PDB entry 1ONY | X-ray diffraction, 2.15 A resolution | chain A

[Chain A]
Name: Protein-tyrosine phosphatase, non-receptor type 1
From: Homo sapiens
Notes: EC 3.1.3.48; fragment: PTP1B Catalytic domain
UniProt: P18031 (PTN1_HUMAN); numbering as in UniProt (aligned over 1-321)
Sequence (321 residues; numbered 1 to 321; the number before each row is that of its first residue):
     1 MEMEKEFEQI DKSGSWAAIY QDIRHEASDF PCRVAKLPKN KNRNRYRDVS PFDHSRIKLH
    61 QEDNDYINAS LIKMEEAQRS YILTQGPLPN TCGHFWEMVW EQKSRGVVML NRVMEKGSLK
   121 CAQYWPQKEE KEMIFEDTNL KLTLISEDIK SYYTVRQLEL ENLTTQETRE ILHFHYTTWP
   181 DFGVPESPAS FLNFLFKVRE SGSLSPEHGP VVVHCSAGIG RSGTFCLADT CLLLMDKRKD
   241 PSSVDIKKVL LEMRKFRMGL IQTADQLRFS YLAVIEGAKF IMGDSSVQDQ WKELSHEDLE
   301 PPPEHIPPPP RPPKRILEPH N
Not modelled in the structure: 1, 285-321
Curated features (UniProtKB/Swiss-Prot):
  - active site: Cys-215 (Phosphocysteine intermediate)
  - binding site (substrate): Asp-181, Cys-215 to Arg-221, Gln-262
  - modified residue: Met-1 (N-acetylmethionine), Tyr-20 (Phosphotyrosine), Ser-50 (Phosphoserine), Tyr-66 (Phosphotyrosine), Cys-215 (Cysteine persulfide), Ser-242 (Phosphoserine), Ser-243 (Phosphoserine)
  - cross-link: Cys-215 to Ser-216 (N,N-(cysteine-1,S-diyl)serine (Cys-Ser))
  - mutagenesis: Ser-50 (S50A/D: No phosphorylation), Asp-181 (D181A: Substrate-trapping mutant), Cys-215 (C215S: Catalytically inactive mutant; abolishes sulfhydration)
Small-molecule neighbours: compound 17 (588; 2-{[2-(2-carbamoyl-vinyl)-4-(2-methanesulfonylamino-2-pentylcarbamoyl-ethyl)-phenyl]-oxalyl-amino}-benzoic acid): Tyr-46, Arg-47, Asp-48, Val-49, Glu-115, Lys-116, Lys-120, Trp-179, Cys-215, Ser-216, Ala-217, Gly-218, Ile-219, Gly-220, Arg-221, Met-258, Gly-259, Gln-262, Thr-263, Gln-266

[Overview]
Bound to chain A: compound 17. UniProt lists active-site residue Cys-215, 9 substrate-binding residues and 3
mutagenesis sites.
Chain A is Protein-tyrosine phosphatase, non-receptor type 1 (Homo sapiens); the structure, Oxalyl-Aryl-Amino
Benzoic Acid inhibitors of PTP1B, compound 17, was determined by X-ray diffraction, deposited together with
1ONZ.
